1G3E - chain A; structure by X-ray diffraction, 1.80 A resolution.

# Chain A
Molecule: Beta-trypsin
Organism: Bos taurus
Notes: EC 3.4.21.4; fragment: mature enzyme
UniProt: P00760 (TRY1_BOVIN); numbering as in UniProt; present here: 11-34, 37-66, 69-125, 127-130, 132-204, 2 more blocks
Amino-acid sequence (228 residues; numbered 11 to 245 plus 4 insertion-coded residues; 11 numbers in that range are skipped by the numbering (no residue carries them; nothing is unmodelled there); the number before each row is that of its first residue):
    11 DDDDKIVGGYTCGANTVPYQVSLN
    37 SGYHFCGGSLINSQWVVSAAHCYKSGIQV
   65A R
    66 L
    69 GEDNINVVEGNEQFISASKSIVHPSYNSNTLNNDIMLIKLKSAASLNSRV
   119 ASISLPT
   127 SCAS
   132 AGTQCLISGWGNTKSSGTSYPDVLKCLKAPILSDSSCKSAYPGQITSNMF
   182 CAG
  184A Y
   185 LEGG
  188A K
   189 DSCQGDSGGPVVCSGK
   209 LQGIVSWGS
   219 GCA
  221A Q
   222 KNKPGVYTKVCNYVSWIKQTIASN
Unresolved in the structure: 11-15
Cystine bridges: Cys-22/Cys-157, Cys-42/Cys-58, Cys-128/Cys-232, Cys-136/Cys-201, Cys-168/Cys-182, Cys-191/Cys-220
Metal / ion sites: Ca2+: Glu-70, Asn-72, Val-75, Glu-80
Small-molecule neighbours: 109 (2-(4-carbamimidoyl-2-hydroxy-benzylamino)-propionic acid): His-57, Asp-189, Ser-190, Cys-191, Ser-195, Val-213, Ser-214, Trp-215, Gly-216, Gly-219, Cys-220, Gly-226, Tyr-228
Swiss-Prot annotation at these positions:
  - binding site (substrate): Asp-194, Ser-195

# Overview
Chain A binds compound 109. Glu-70, Asn-72, Val-75 and Glu-80 form the Ca2+ site. UniProt lists
substrate-binding residues Asp-194 and Ser-195.
Chain A is Beta-trypsin (Bos taurus); the structure, Bovine beta-trypsin bound to para-amidino schiff-base
copper (II) chelate, was determined by X-ray diffraction together with 1G3B, 1G3C and 1G3D from the same
study.
